Entry 3BSZ (X-ray diffraction, 3.38 A resolution); this record covers chains A and D of the 10 polymer chains in the assembly.

# Chain A (and D)
Molecule: Transthyretin
Organism: Homo sapiens
Notes: chain D of this document is another copy of the same molecule, construct and numbering; everything in this record applies to it too
UniProtKB: P02766 (TTHY_HUMAN); residues 1-127 here correspond to UniProt positions 21-147 (UniProt number = residue number + 20)
Sequence (127 residues; row label = number of the first residue in the row):
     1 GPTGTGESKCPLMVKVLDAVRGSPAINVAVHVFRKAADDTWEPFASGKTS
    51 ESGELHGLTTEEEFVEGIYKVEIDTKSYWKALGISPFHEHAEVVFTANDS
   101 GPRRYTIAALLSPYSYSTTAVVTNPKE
Not modelled in the structure: 1-6, 126-127
Curated features (UniProtKB/Swiss-Prot):
  - binding site (L-thyroxine): K15, E54, S117
  - modified residue: C10 (Sulfocysteine), E42 (4-carboxyglutamate), S52 (Phosphoserine)
  - glycosylation: N98 (N-linked (GlcNAc...) asparagine)

# Chain A / chain D interface
Contacting residue pairs (16; chain A residue first):
  A19(A) - S112(D)
  A19(A) - P113(D)
  A19(A) - Y114(D)  hydrogen bond (backbone-backbone)
  V20(A) - V20(D)  hydrophobic
  V20(A) - P113(D)
  V20(A) - Y114(D)
  R21(A) - Y114(D)
  G22(A) - Y114(D)
  L110(A) - S115(D)
  S112(A) - A19(D)  hydrogen bond (side chain-backbone)
  P113(A) - V20(D)
  Y114(A) - A19(D)  hydrogen bond (backbone-backbone)
  Y114(A) - V20(D)  hydrogen bond (backbone-backbone)
  Y114(A) - R21(D)
  Y114(A) - G22(D)
  S115(A) - A19(D)  hydrogen bond (side chain-backbone)
Also at the interface, not in a pair above, chain D (9 interface residues in all): L110

# In short
Chain A and chain D each contribute 9 residues to their interface; the contacts include 5 hydrogen bonds.
Polar pairs include S112(A)-A19(D), S115(A)-A19(D) and A19(A)-Y114(D). From UniProt: 3 L-thyroxine-binding
residues on chain A.
Chain A and chain D are both Transthyretin (Homo sapiens); the structure, Crystal structure of the
transthyretin-retinol binding protein-Fab complex, was determined by X-ray diffraction together with 3CXF and
3BT0 from the same study.
